PDB entry 3CMV | X-ray diffraction, 4.30 A resolution (low resolution: residue-level contacts below are approximate; hydrogen-bond / salt-bridge calls are withheld) | chain A

# Chain A
Name: Protein recA
Organism: Escherichia coli
UniProt: P0A7G6 (RECA_ECOLI); the construct has insertions or renumbered stretches relative to UniProt, so the offset changes along the chain: 30-334 = UniProt 31-335; 1001-1334 = UniProt 2-335; 2001-2334 = UniProt 2-335; 3001-3334 = UniProt 2-335
Sequence (1357 residues; row label = number of the first residue in the row; note: 1952 numbers in that range are skipped by the numbering (no residue carries them; nothing is unmodelled there)):
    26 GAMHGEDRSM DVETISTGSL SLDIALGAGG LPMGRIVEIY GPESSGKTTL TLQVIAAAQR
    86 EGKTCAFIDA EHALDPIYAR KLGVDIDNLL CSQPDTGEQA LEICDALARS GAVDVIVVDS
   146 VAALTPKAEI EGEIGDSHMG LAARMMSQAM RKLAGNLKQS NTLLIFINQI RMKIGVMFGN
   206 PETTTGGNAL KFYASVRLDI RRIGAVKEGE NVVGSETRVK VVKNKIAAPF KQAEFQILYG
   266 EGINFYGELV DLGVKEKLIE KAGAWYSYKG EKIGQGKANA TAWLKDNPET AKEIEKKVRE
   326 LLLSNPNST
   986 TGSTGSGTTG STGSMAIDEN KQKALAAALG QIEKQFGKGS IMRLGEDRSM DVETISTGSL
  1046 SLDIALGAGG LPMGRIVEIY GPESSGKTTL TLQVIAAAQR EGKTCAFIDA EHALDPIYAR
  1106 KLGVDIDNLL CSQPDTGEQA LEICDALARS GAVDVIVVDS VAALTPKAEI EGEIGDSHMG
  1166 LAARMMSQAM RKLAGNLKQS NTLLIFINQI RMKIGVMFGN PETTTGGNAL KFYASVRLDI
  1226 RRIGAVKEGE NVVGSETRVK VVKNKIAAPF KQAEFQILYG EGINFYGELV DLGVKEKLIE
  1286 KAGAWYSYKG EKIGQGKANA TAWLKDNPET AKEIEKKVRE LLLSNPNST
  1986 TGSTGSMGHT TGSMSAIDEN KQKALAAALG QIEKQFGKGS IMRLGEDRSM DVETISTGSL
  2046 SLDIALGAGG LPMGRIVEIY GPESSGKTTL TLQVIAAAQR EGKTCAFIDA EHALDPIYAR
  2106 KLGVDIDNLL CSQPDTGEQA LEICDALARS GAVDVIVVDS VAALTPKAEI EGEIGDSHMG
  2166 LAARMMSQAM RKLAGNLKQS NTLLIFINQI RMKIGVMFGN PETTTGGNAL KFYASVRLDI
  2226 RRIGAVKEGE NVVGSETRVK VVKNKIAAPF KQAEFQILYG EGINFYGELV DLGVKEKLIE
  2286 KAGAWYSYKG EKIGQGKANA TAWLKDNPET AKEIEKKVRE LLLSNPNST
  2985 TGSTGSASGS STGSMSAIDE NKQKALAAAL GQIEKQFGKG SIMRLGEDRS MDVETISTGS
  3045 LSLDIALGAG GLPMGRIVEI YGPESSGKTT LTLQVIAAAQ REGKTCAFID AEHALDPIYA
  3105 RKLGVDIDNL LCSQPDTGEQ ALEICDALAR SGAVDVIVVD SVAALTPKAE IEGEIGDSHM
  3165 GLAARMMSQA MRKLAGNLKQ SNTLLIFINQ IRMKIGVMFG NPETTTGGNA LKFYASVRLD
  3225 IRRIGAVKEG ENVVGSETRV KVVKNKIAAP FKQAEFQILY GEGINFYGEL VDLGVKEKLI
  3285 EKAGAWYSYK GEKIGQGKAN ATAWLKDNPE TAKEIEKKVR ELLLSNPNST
Unresolved in the structure: 26-36, 195-210, 329-334, 986-1005, 1329-1334, 1986-2005, 2156-2164, 2195-2210, 2329-2334, 2985-3005, 3152-3165, 3195-3210, 3329-3334
Construct notes: linker (26-29, 986-1000, 1986-2000, 2985-3000)
Bound ions: Mg2+ near Thr3073 (its only coordinating residue here)
Small-molecule neighbours:
  - AMP-PNP (ANP; phosphoaminophosphonic acid-adenylate ester), molecule 1: Pro67, Glu68, Ser69, Ser70, Gly71, Lys72, Thr73, Thr74, Glu96, Asp100, Tyr103, Arg227, Ser240, Ile262, Tyr264, Gly265
  - AMP-PNP (ANP), molecule 2: Pro1067, Glu1068, Ser1069, Ser1070, Gly1071, Lys1072, Thr1073, Thr1074, Glu1096, Asp1100, Tyr1103, Gln1194, Ser1240, Ile1262, Tyr1264, Gly1265
  - AMP-PNP (ANP), molecule 3: Pro2067, Glu2068, Ser2069, Ser2070, Gly2071, Lys2072, Thr2073, Thr2074, Glu2096, Asp2100, Tyr2103, Asp2144, Ser2240, Tyr2264
  - AMP-PNP (ANP), molecule 4: Pro3067, Glu3068, Ser3069, Ser3070, Gly3071, Lys3072, Thr3073, Thr3074, Glu3096, Asp3100, Tyr3103, Gln3194, Ser3240, Tyr3264
Swiss-Prot annotation at these positions:
  - binding site (ATP): Gly66 to Thr73, Gly1066 to Thr1073, Gly2066 to Thr2073, Gly3066 to Thr3073

# Overview
Bound to chain A: 4 copies of AMP-PNP. UniProt lists 32 ATP-binding residues.
Chain A is Protein recA (Escherichia coli); the structure, Mechanism of homologous recombination from the
RecA-ssDNA/dsDNA structures, was determined by X-ray diffraction (same publication as 3CMT, 3CMU and 3CMX).
